7WDW - chains A and D; structure by X-ray diffraction, 2.39 A resolution.

== Chain A (and D) ==
Name: DSYB
Organism: Nisaea denitrificans DSM 18348
Notes: chain D of this document is another copy of the same molecule, construct and numbering; everything in this record applies to it too
Amino-acid sequence (343 residues; numbered 1 to 343; the number before each row is that of its first residue):
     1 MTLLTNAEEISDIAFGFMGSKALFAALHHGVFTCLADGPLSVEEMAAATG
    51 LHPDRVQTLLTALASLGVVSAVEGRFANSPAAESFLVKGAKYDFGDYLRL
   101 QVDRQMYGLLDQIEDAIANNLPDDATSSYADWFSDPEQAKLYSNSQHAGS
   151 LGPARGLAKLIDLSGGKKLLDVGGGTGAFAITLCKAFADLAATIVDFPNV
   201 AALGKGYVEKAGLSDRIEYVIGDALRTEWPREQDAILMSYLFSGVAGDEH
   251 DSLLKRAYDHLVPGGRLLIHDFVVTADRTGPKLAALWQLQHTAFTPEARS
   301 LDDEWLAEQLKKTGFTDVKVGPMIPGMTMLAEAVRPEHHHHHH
Unresolved in the structure: 1, 338-343
Small-molecule neighbours:
  - 4-methylsulfanyl-2-oxidanyl-butanoic acid (H9L): Tyr97, Gln101, Met106, Tyr129, Tyr142, Gln146, Gly149, Ser150, Tyr240, Phe272, Trp287, His291, Ile324, Met327
  - S-adenosylhomocysteine (SAH): Tyr129, Phe133, Tyr142, Gln146, Ser150, Asp171, Gly173, Gly174, Gly175, Phe179, Val195, Asp196, Phe197, Val200, Gly222, Asp223, Ala224, Leu225, Ser239, Tyr240, Leu241, Val245
What the authors report for this chain:
  - binding site for S-adenosylhomocysteine: Ser150, Gly173, Asp196, Asp223, Ala224, Ser239
  - binding site for 4-methylsulfanyl-2-oxidanyl-butanoic acid: Tyr97, Gln101, Tyr129, Tyr142, Gln146, His291
  - mutagenesis - Y97A, Y142A: abolished catalytic activity
  - mutagenesis - Y97F, Y142F: decreased catalytic activity

== Interface between chain A and chain D ==
Pairs across the interface (164):
  Thr2(A) with Gly67(D)
  Leu3(A) with Gly67(D); Val69(D); Ser70(D); Ser79(D); Pro80(D)
  Leu4(A) with Leu66(D); Gly67(D), hydrogen bond (backbone-backbone); Val68(D); Ser79(D); Pro80(D); Ala81(D), hydrogen bond (backbone-backbone)
  Thr5(A) with Ala81(D)
  Asn6(A) with Ala81(D)
  Ala7(A) with Phe85(D)
  Glu8(A) with Pro325(D); Gly326(D)
  Ile10(A) with Ala81(D), hydrophobic; Phe85(D), hydrophobic
  Ser11(A) with Leu283(D); Met327(D)
  Asp12(A) with Lys282(D), salt bridge; Leu283(D)
  Ile13(A) with Gly19(D); Ser20(D), hydrogen bond (backbone-side chain); Leu66(D)
  Ala14(A) with Ser20(D), hydrogen bond (backbone-side chain); Leu23(D); Phe24(D)
  Phe15(A) with Val102(D), hydrophobic; Leu286(D); Trp287(D); Met327(D), hydrophobic
  Gly16(A) with Gly16(D); Phe17(D); Ser20(D), hydrogen bond (backbone-side chain)
  Phe17(A) with Phe17(D), hydrophobic; Ser20(D), hydrogen bond (backbone-side chain); Val102(D), hydrophobic; Tyr107(D), hydrophobic; Leu110(D), hydrophobic; Gln290(D)
  Met18(A) with Leu110(D), hydrophobic; Leu286(D); Trp287(D); Gln290(D)
  Gly19(A) with Ile13(D); Leu286(D)
  Ser20(A) with Ile13(D), hydrogen bond (side chain-backbone); Ala14(D), hydrogen bond (side chain-backbone); Phe15(D); Gly16(D), hydrogen bond (side chain-backbone); Phe17(D), hydrogen bond (side chain-backbone)
  Lys21(A) with Leu110(D); Asp111(D), salt bridge; Ile113(D)
  Ala22(A) with Leu289(D), hydrophobic
  Leu23(A) with Ala14(D), hydrophobic
  Phe24(A) with Ala14(D)
  His28(A) with Glu114(D), salt bridge
  His29(A) with Glu114(D), hydrogen bond (side chain-backbone); Ile117(D); Ala118(D)
  Leu51(A) with Ile117(D); Ala118(D), hydrophobic
  His52(A) with Asn119(D)
  Arg55(A) with Ile117(D); Asn119(D), hydrogen bond; Pro296(D), hydrogen bond (side chain-backbone); Glu297(D), hydrogen bond (side chain-backbone); Ala298(D), hydrogen bond (side chain-backbone)
  Gln57(A) with Arg278(D), hydrogen bond; Ser300(D)
  Thr58(A) with Leu289(D); Ser300(D), hydrogen bond (side chain-backbone)
  Thr61(A) with Val274(D); Arg278(D), hydrogen bond
  Ala62(A) with Ala285(D), hydrophobic
  Ala64(A) with Arg278(D)
  Ser65(A) with Thr279(D); Lys282(D); Ala285(D)
  Leu66(A) with Leu4(D); Ile13(D); Lys282(D)
  Gly67(A) with Thr2(D); Leu3(D); Leu4(D), hydrogen bond (backbone-backbone)
  Val68(A) with Ile13(D), hydrophobic
  Val69(A) with Leu3(D)
  Ser70(A) with Leu3(D)
  Ala71(A) with Asp277(D); Arg278(D)
  Ser79(A) with Leu3(D); Leu4(D)
  Pro80(A) with Leu4(D); Thr5(D)
  Ala81(A) with Leu4(D), hydrogen bond (backbone-backbone); Thr5(D); Asn6(D); Ile10(D), hydrophobic
  Phe85(A) with Thr5(D); Asn6(D); Ala7(D)
  Leu98(A) with Ile10(D), hydrophobic
  Val102(A) with Phe15(D), hydrophobic; Phe17(D), hydrophobic
  Arg104(A) with Glu114(D), salt bridge
  Tyr107(A) with Phe17(D), hydrophobic; Tyr107(D), hydrogen bond (side chain-backbone); Leu110(D); Asp111(D)
  Leu110(A) with Phe17(D), hydrophobic; Met18(D), hydrophobic; Lys21(D); Tyr107(D)
  Asp111(A) with Lys21(D), salt bridge; Tyr107(D)
  Ile113(A) with Lys21(D)
  Glu114(A) with His28(D), salt bridge; His29(D), hydrogen bond (backbone-side chain); Arg104(D), salt bridge
  Ile117(A) with His29(D); Leu51(D); Arg55(D)
  Ala118(A) with His29(D); Leu51(D), hydrophobic
  Asn119(A) with Arg55(D)
  Val274(A) with Thr61(D)
  Asp277(A) with Ala71(D)
  Arg278(A) with Gln57(D), hydrogen bond; Thr61(D), hydrogen bond; Ala64(D); Ala71(D)
  Thr279(A) with Ser65(D)
  Gly280(A) with Ser65(D)
  Lys282(A) with Asp12(D), salt bridge; Ser65(D)
  Leu283(A) with Ser11(D); Asp12(D)
  Ala285(A) with Ala62(D), hydrophobic; Ser65(D)
  Leu286(A) with Phe15(D); Met18(D); Gly19(D); Ala62(D), hydrophobic; Leu66(D), hydrophobic
  Trp287(A) with Phe15(D); Met18(D)
  Leu289(A) with Ala22(D), hydrophobic; Thr58(D)
  Gln290(A) with Phe17(D); Met18(D)
  Thr292(A) with Thr58(D)
  Pro296(A) with Arg55(D), hydrogen bond (backbone-side chain)
  Glu297(A) with Arg55(D), hydrogen bond (backbone-side chain)
  Ala298(A) with Arg55(D), hydrogen bond (backbone-side chain)
  Arg299(A) with Asp54(D); Thr58(D)
  Ser300(A) with Thr58(D)
  Pro325(A) with Glu8(D)
  Gly326(A) with Glu8(D)
  Met327(A) with Ser11(D); Phe15(D), hydrophobic
Other interface residues (no listed pair), chain A (86 interface residues in all): Ala25, Asp54, Leu59, Leu86, Phe94, Tyr97, Asp103, Met106, Gly108, Ala116, Gln288
Other interface residues (no listed pair), chain D (86 interface residues in all): Ala25, His52, Leu59, Leu86, Phe94, Tyr97, Leu98, Asp103, Met106, Gly108, Ala116, Gly280, Gln288, Thr292, Arg299

== Summary ==
Chain A and chain D each contribute 86 residues to their interface, with 27 hydrogen bonds and 8 salt bridges.
Polar contacts include Asp12(A)-Lys282(D), Lys21(A)-Asp111(D) and His28(A)-Glu114(D). The paper reports a
binding site for S-adenosylhomocysteine at Ser150(A), Gly173(A) and Asp196(A) among others; Y97A and Y142A of
chain A abolish catalytic activity; 4 substitutions were tested in all.
Both chains are DSYB (Nisaea denitrificans DSM 18348). Entry 7WDW (DsyB in complex with SAH and MTHB) was
determined by X-ray diffraction (same publication as 7WDQ).
